5U6K - chains A and E of the 3 polymer chains in the assembly; structure by X-ray diffraction, 2.60 A resolution.

# Chain A (and E)
Name: DNA topoisomerase 2-binding protein 1
Source organism: Mus musculus
Notes: chain E of this document is another copy of the same molecule, construct and numbering; everything in this record applies to it too
UniProt: Q6ZQF0 (TOPB1_MOUSE); residue numbers follow UniProt; this construct covers 553-746
Chain sequence (200 residues; each row starts with the number of its first residue):
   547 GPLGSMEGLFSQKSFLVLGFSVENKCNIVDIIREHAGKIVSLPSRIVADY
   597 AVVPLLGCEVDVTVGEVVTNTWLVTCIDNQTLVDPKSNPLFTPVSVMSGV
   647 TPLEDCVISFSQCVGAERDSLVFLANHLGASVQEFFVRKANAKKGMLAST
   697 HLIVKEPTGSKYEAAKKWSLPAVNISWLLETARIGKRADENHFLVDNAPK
Unresolved in the structure: 547-553, 744-746 (chain E: 547-552, 744-746)
Construct notes: expression tag (547-552)
From the paper describing this entry:
  - mutagenesis - S657A (3.2- to 3.9-fold), K707A (3.2- to 3.9-fold), A710D: decreased binding to MDC1
  - mutagenesis - R684E/K685E (9- to 12-fold), K689E/K690E (9- to 12-fold): decreased binding to Bloom Sydrome recQ helicase like protein (BLM)
  - mutagenesis - M692A, A710K: unchanged binding to MDC1

# Chain A / chain E interface
Pairs across the interface - 18 pairs, chain A then chain E:
  Leu564(A) - Glu580(E)
  Gly565(A) - Glu580(E)  hydrogen bond (backbone-side chain)
  Gly565(A) - His581(E)  hydrogen bond (backbone-side chain)
  Gly565(A) - Ile623(E)
  Phe566(A) - Ile577(E)
  Ser567(A) - Asp624(E)  hydrogen bond
  Val568(A) - Asn573(E)
  Asn570(A) - Asp624(E)  hydrogen bond
  Pro600(A) - Gln626(E)
  Leu601(A) - Gln626(E)
  Leu602(A) - Gln626(E)  hydrogen bond (backbone-side chain)
  Cys604(A) - Glu580(E)
  Glu605(A) - Glu580(E)  hydrogen bond (backbone-backbone)
  Phe669(A) - Asn625(E)
  Phe669(A) - Gln626(E)
  His673(A) - Asn625(E)
  His673(A) - Gln626(E)  hydrogen bond (side chain-backbone)
  His673(A) - Thr627(E)  hydrogen bond
Other interface residues (no listed pair), chain A (14 interface residues in all): Glu569
Other interface residues (no listed pair), chain E (13 interface residues in all): Arg579, Ala582, Val620, Asp665

# Overview
14 residues of chain A and 13 residues of chain E are in contact, with 8 hydrogen bonds. Among the polar pairs
are Gly565(A)-Glu580(E), Gly565(A)-His581(E) and Ser567(A)-Asp624(E). The paper reports that S657A, K707A and
A710D of chain A reduce binding to MDC1; R684E/K685E and K689E/K690E of chain A reduce binding to Bloom
Sydrome recQ helicase like protein (BLM); 7 substitutions were tested in all.
Both chains are DNA topoisomerase 2-binding protein 1 (Mus musculus). Entry 5U6K (Crystal structure of TopBP1
BRCT4/5 in complex with a BLM phosphopeptide) was determined by X-ray diffraction.
